1W7U - chains A and C of the 4 polymer chains in the assembly; structure by X-ray diffraction, 1.85 A resolution.

[Chain A (and C)]
Molecule: Green fluorescent protein
Source organism: Aequorea victoria
Notes: chain C of this document is another copy of the same molecule, construct and numbering; everything in this record applies to it too
UniProt: P42212 (GFP_AEQVI); aligned to UniProt positions 1-238 over residues 1-238
Sequence (236 residues; numbered 1 to 238; 2 numbers in that range are skipped by the numbering (no residue carries them; nothing is unmodelled there); the number before each row is that of its first residue):
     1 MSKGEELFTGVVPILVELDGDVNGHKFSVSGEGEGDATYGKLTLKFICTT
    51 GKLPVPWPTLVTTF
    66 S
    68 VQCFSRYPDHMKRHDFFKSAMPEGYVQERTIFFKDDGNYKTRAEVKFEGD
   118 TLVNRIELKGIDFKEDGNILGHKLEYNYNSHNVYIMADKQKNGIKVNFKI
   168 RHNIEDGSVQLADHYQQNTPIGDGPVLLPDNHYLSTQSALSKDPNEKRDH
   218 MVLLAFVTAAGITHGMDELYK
Disordered / not traced: 1, 232-238
Differences from the reference sequence: chromophore (66, 66, 66); engineered mutation Arg80 (Gln in P42212)
Modified / non-standard residues: Ser66 ([(4Z)-2-(1-amino-2-hydroxyethyl)-4-(4-hydroxybenzylidene)-5-oxo-4,5-dihydro-1H-imidazol-1-yl]acetic acid; GYS); Ala222 (alpha-aminobutyric acid; ABA)
Covalent attachments: covalent link Phe64-Ser66; covalent link Ser66-Val68
What the authors report for this chain:
  - conformationally variable residues (side-chain flip): Thr203, Gln204

[Interface between chain A and chain C]
Contacting residue pairs (18):
  Asn149(A) with Gly228(C)
  Tyr151(A) with Tyr151(C), hydrophobic; Asn198(C); His199(C); Gly228(C)
  Asn164(A) with Met153(C); Asn198(C), hydrogen bond
  Phe165(A) with Asn198(C)
  Lys166(A) with Asp197(C), salt bridge
  Arg168(A) with His231(C), hydrogen bond
  Asp197(A) with Lys166(C), salt bridge
  Asn198(A) with Tyr151(C); Asn164(C), hydrogen bond; Phe165(C)
  His199(A) with Tyr151(C)
  Tyr200(A) with Tyr151(C)
  Gly228(A) with Asn149(C)
  His231(A) with Arg168(C), hydrogen bond
Also at the interface, not in a pair above, chain A (13 interface residues in all): Met153
Also at the interface, not in a pair above, chain C (13 interface residues in all): Tyr200

[In short]
Chain A and chain C each contribute 13 residues to their interface, with 4 hydrogen bonds and 2 salt bridges.
Polar contacts include Lys166(A)-Asp197(C), Asn164(A)-Asn198(C) and Arg168(A)-His231(C). From the paper:
conformational variability at Thr203(A) and Gln204(A).
Chain A and chain C are both Green fluorescent protein (Aequorea victoria); the structure, Photoproduct of the
Wild-Type Aequorea victoria Green Fluorescent Protein after structural annealing at 170K, was determined by
X-ray diffraction (same publication as 1W7S and 1W7T).
